4ZHK - chains A and B; structure by X-ray diffraction, 2.09 A resolution.

# Chain A (and B)
Name: Retinoid isomerohydrolase
From: Bos taurus
Notes: EC 3.1.1.64; chain B of this document is another copy of the same molecule, construct and numbering; everything in this record applies to it too
UniProtKB: Q28175 (RPE65_BOVIN); residue numbers follow UniProt; this construct covers 2-533
Chain sequence (533 residues; numbered 1 to 533; the number before each row is that of its first residue):
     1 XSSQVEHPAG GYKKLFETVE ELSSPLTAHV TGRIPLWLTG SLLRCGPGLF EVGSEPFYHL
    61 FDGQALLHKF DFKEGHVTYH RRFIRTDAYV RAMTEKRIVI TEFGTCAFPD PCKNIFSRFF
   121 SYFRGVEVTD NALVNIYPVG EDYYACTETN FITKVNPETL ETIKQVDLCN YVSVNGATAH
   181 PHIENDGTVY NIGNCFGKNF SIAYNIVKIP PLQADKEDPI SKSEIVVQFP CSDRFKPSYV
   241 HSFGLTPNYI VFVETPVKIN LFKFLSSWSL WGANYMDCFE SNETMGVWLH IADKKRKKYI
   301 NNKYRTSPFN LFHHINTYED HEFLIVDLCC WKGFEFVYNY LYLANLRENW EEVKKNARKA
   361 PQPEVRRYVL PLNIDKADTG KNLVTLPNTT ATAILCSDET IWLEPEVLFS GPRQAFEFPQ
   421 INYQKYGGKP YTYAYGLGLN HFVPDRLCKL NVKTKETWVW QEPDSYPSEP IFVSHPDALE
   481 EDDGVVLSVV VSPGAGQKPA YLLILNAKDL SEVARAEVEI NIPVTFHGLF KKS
Disordered / not traced: 110-126, 197-201
Modified positions: ACE (acetyl group) at position 1
Sequence notes: acetylation (1); conflict Leu341 (Ser in Q28175)
Metal / ion sites: Fe2+: His180, His241, His313, His527 (together with A9V); Na+: Gln461 (together with tetraethylene glycol)
Ligand contacts:
  - A8V ((1S)-1-[3-(cyclohexylmethoxy)phenyl]propane-1,3-diol): Phe61, Phe103, Thr129, Val134, Thr147, Glu148, Thr149, Asn175, Gly176, Asn194, Phe196, Tyr239, His241, Ile259, Phe264, Tyr275, Tyr338
  - A9V ((1R)-1-[3-(cyclohexylmethoxy)phenyl]propane-1,3-diol): Phe16, Leu60, Phe61, Val134, His180, His241, Phe312, His313, Trp331, Tyr338, Leu341, Leu346, Glu417, Phe418, Leu439, Phe442, Pro444, Val524, Phe526, His527
Curated features (UniProtKB/Swiss-Prot):
  - binding site (Fe cation): His180, His241, His313, His527
  - modified residue: Ser2 (N-acetylserine), Thr101 (Phosphothreonine), Thr105 (Phosphothreonine), Lys113 (N6-acetyllysine), Ser117 (Phosphoserine)
  - lipidation (S-palmitoyl cysteine): Cys112, Cys231, Cys329, Cys330
Reported in the primary citation:
  - binding site for A9V: Tyr338

# Interface between chain A and chain B
Residue-residue contacts (73):
  Glu283(A) with Cys396(B); Ser397(B), hydrogen bond (side chain-backbone)
  Ser307(A) with Trp402(B); Glu404(B), hydrogen bond
  Pro308(A) with Trp402(B)
  Lys332(A) with Thr390(B), hydrogen bond (side chain-backbone); Thr392(B); Glu404(B); Pro405(B), hydrogen bond (side chain-backbone)
  Phe334(A) with Gly380(B); Ile394(B), hydrophobic; Cys396(B), hydrophobic
  Glu335(A) with Gly380(B); Lys381(B)
  Tyr340(A) with Lys381(B)
  Arg358(A) with Asn382(B); Val384(B); Thr385(B)
  Lys359(A) with Asp378(B), salt bridge; Asn382(B), hydrogen bond (backbone-backbone); Thr385(B)
  Ala360(A) with Asn382(B), hydrogen bond (backbone-side chain)
  Gln362(A) with Thr389(B), hydrogen bond (side chain-backbone); Thr390(B); Thr392(B)
  Arg366(A) with Glu404(B), salt bridge
  Asp378(A) with Lys359(B), salt bridge
  Gly380(A) with Phe334(B); Glu335(B)
  Lys381(A) with Glu335(B); Tyr340(B)
  Asn382(A) with Arg358(B); Lys359(B), hydrogen bond (backbone-backbone); Ala360(B), hydrogen bond (side chain-backbone)
  Val384(A) with Arg358(B); Arg413(B), hydrogen bond (backbone-side chain)
  Thr385(A) with Arg358(B); Lys359(B); Arg413(B)
  Leu386(A) with Arg413(B), hydrogen bond (backbone-side chain)
  Pro387(A) with Pro412(B); Arg413(B)
  Asn388(A) with Pro412(B)
  Thr389(A) with Gln362(B), hydrogen bond (backbone-side chain); Pro412(B)
  Thr390(A) with Lys332(B), hydrogen bond (backbone-side chain); Gln362(B); Ser410(B), hydrogen bond; Gly411(B); Pro412(B)
  Thr392(A) with Lys332(B); Gln362(B)
  Ile394(A) with Phe334(B), hydrophobic
  Cys396(A) with Glu283(B); Phe334(B), hydrophobic
  Ser397(A) with Glu283(B), hydrogen bond
  Trp402(A) with Ser307(B); Pro308(B)
  Glu404(A) with Ser307(B), hydrogen bond; Lys332(B); Arg366(B), salt bridge
  Pro405(A) with Lys332(B), hydrogen bond (backbone-side chain)
  Val407(A) with Val407(B), hydrophobic
  Ser410(A) with Thr390(B), hydrogen bond
  Gly411(A) with Thr390(B)
  Pro412(A) with Pro387(B); Asn388(B); Thr389(B); Thr390(B)
  Arg413(A) with Val384(B), hydrogen bond (side chain-backbone); Thr385(B); Leu386(B), hydrogen bond (side chain-backbone); Pro387(B)
Also at the interface, not in a pair above, chain A (38 interface residues in all): Gly333, Glu364, Ala391
Also at the interface, not in a pair above, chain B (38 interface residues in all): Gly333, Glu364, Ala391

# Summary
Chain A and chain B each contribute 38 residues to their interface, with 20 hydrogen bonds and 4 salt bridges.
Among the polar pairs are Lys359(A)-Asp378(B), Arg366(A)-Glu404(B) and Glu283(A)-Ser397(B). Chain A binds
compound A8V and compound A9V. From UniProt: 4 Fe cation-binding residues on chain A. The paper reports a
binding site for A9V at Tyr338(A).
Both chains are Retinoid isomerohydrolase (Bos taurus). Entry 4ZHK (Crystal structure of RPE65 in complex with
MB-002) was determined by X-ray diffraction (same publication as 4RYX, 4RYY and 4RYZ).
